PDB entry 5X0Y | electron microscopy, 4.69 A resolution (low resolution: residue-level contacts below are approximate; hydrogen-bond / salt-bridge calls are withheld) | chains H and I of the 11 polymer chains in the assembly

Chain H:
Molecule: Histone H2B 1.1
From: Xenopus laevis
UniProtKB: P02281 (H2B11_XENLA); residues 1-122 here correspond to UniProt positions 5-126 (UniProt number = residue number + 4)
Chain sequence (122 residues; numbered 1 to 122; the number before each row is that of its first residue):
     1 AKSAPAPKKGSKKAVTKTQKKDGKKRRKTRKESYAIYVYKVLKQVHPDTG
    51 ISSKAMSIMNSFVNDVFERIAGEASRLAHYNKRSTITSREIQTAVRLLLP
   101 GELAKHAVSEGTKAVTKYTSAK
Not modelled in the structure: 1-28, 122
Curated features (UniProtKB/Swiss-Prot):
  - modified residue: Lys2 (N6-acetyllysine), Lys9 (N6-acetyllysine), Ser11 (Phosphoserine), Lys12 (N6-acetyllysine), Lys17 (N6-acetyllysine)
  - glycosylation: Ser109 (O-linked (GlcNAc) serine)
  - cross-link: Lys117 (Glycyl lysine isopeptide (Lys-Gly) (interchain with G-Cter in ubiquitin))

Chain I:
Molecule: 167-nt DNA strand
Sequence (167 nucleotides; numbered 1 to 167; the number before each row is that of its first residue):
     1 ATCGAGAATCCCGGTGCCGAGGCCGCTCAATTGGTCGTAGACAGCTCTAG
    51 CACCGCTTAAACGCACGTACGCGCTGTCCCCCGCGTTTTAACCGCCAAGG
   101 GGATTACTCCCTAGTCTCCAGGCACGTGTCAGATATATACATCCGATAGC
   151 TTGTCGAGAAGTACGAT
Not modelled in the structure: 1, 148-167

How chain H and chain I interact:
Contacting residue pairs (14; chain H residue first):
  Arg30(H) with DC28(I)
  Tyr39(H) with DG21(I); DG22(I)
  Thr49(H) with DG21(I)
  Gly50(H) with DG21(I)
  Ile51(H) with DA20(I); DG21(I)
  Ser52(H) with DA20(I)
  Ser53(H) with DA20(I)
  Arg83(H) with DG40(I); DA41(I)
  Ser84(H) with DA39(I); DG40(I)
  Thr85(H) with DG40(I)
Interface residues without a listed pair, chain H (12 interface residues in all): Thr29, Lys82
Interface residues without a listed pair, chain I (8 interface residues in all): DT105

Overview:
12 residues of chain H and 8 residues of chain I are in contact.
Here chain H is Histone H2B 1.1 (Xenopus laevis) and chain I is a 167-nt DNA strand. Entry 5X0Y (Complex of
Snf2-Nucleosome complex with Snf2 bound to SHL2 of the nucleosome) was determined by electron microscopy (same
publication as 5X0X).
